PDB entry 3JRD | X-ray diffraction, 3.10 A resolution | chains B and C of the 4 polymer chains in the assembly

Chain B:
Molecule: DNA-binding protein fis
From: Escherichia coli
Reference sequence: P0A6R3 (FIS_ECOLI); residues 1-98 here = UniProt positions 1-98
Amino-acid sequence (98 residues; row label = number of the first residue in the row):
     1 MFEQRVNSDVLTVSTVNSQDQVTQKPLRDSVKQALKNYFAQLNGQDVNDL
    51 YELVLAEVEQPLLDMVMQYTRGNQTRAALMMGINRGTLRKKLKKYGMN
Swiss-Prot annotation at these positions:
  - DNA-binding region: Gln-74 to Lys-93 (H-T-H motif)
  - region: Asn-17 to Gly-44 (Required for the stimulation of HIN-mediated recombination)

Chain C:
Molecule: 27-nt DNA strand
Sequence (27 nucleotides; each row starts with the number of its first residue):
     1 AAATTTGTTTGTTAAATGAGCAAATTT

How chain B and chain C interact:
Residue-residue contacts (13; chain B residue first):
  Gly-72(B) / DT6(C)  phosphate contact
  Asn-73(B) / DT5(C)  hydrogen bond to the phosphate
  Asn-73(B) / DT6(C)  phosphate contact
  Gln-74(B) / DT6(C)  hydrogen bond to the phosphate
  Gln-74(B) / DG7(C)  phosphate contact
  Thr-75(B) / DT5(C)  sugar contact
  Thr-75(B) / DT6(C)  hydrogen bond to the phosphate
  Arg-85(B) / DT6(C)  base contact
  Arg-85(B) / DG7(C)  hydrogen bond to the base
  Arg-85(B) / DT8(C)  base contact
  Arg-89(B) / DT6(C)  sugar contact
  Arg-89(B) / DG7(C)  salt bridge to the phosphate
  Arg-89(B) / DT8(C)  base contact
Also at the interface, not in a pair above, chain B (7 interface residues in all): Arg-76

Summary:
The interface between chain B and chain C involves 7 residues on one side and 4 on the other, with 4 hydrogen
bonds and 1 salt bridge. Polar contacts include Arg-85(B)/DG7(C), Asn-73(B)/DT5(C) and Gln-74(B)/DT6(C).
Here chain B is DNA-binding protein fis (Escherichia coli) and chain C is a 27-nt DNA strand. Entry 3JRD
(Crystal structure of Fis bound to 27 bp DNA F25 containing T2A3 sequence at center) was determined by X-ray
diffraction together with 3IV5, 3JR9, 3JRA, 3JRB, 3JRC, 3JRE and 4 further entries from the same study.
